Entry 8QCF (electron microscopy, 2.55 A resolution); this record covers chains G and J of the 13 polymer chains in the assembly.

Chain G:
Protein: Exosome complex component MTR3
Source organism: Saccharomyces cerevisiae
Reference sequence: P48240 (MTR3_YEAST); numbering as in UniProt (aligned over 1-250)
Sequence (250 residues; row label = number of the first residue in the row):
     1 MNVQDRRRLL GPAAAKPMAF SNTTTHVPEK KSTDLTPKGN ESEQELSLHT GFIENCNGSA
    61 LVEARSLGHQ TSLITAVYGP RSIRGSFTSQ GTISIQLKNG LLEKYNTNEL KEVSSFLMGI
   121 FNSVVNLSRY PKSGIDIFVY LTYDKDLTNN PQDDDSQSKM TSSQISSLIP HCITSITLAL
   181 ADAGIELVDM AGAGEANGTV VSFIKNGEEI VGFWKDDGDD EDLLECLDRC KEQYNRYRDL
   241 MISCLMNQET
Unresolved in the structure: 1-4, 21-42, 149-162, 250
Differences from the reference sequence: conflict Thr161 (Met in P48240)

Chain J:
Protein: Exosome complex component CSL4
Source organism: Saccharomyces cerevisiae
Reference sequence: P53859 (CSL4_YEAST); residue numbers follow UniProt; this construct covers 1-292
Sequence (295 residues; numbered -2 to 292; the number before each row is that of its first residue; numbers below 1 keep their minus sign (Gly-2 is residue -2)):
    -2 GPHMACNFQF PEIAYPGKLI CPQYGTENKD GEDIIFNYVP GPGTKLIQYE HNGRTLEAIT
    58 ATLVGTVRCE EEKKTDQEEE REGTDQSTEE EKSVDASPND VTRRTVKNIL VSVLPGTEKG
   118 RKTNKYANND FANNLPKEGD IVLTRVTRLS LQRANVEILA VEDKPSPIDS GIGSNGSGIV
   178 AAGGGSGAAT FSVSQASSDL GETFRGIIRS QDVRSTDRDR VKVIECFKPG DIVRAQVLSL
   238 GDGTNYYLTT ARNDLGVVFA RAANGAGGLM YATDWQMMTS PVTGATEKRK CAKPF
Unresolved in the structure: -2 to 5, 23-32, 70-103, 115-130
Differences from the reference sequence: expression tag (-2 to 0)

How chain G and chain J interact:
Contacting residue pairs (47; chain G residue first):
  Arg7(G) - Thr187(J)
  Glu54(G) - Ile165(J)
  Asn55(G) - Ile165(J)
  Asn55(G) - Asp166(J)  hydrogen bond
  Asn57(G) - Ile165(J)
  Arg81(G) - Ser194(J)
  Arg81(G) - Ser195(J)  hydrogen bond (side chain-backbone)
  Arg81(G) - Phe201(J)
  Ser82(G) - Ser194(J)  hydrogen bond (backbone-side chain)
  Ser82(G) - Ser195(J)  hydrogen bond (backbone-side chain)
  Ser82(G) - Glu199(J)
  Ser82(G) - Thr200(J)
  Ser82(G) - Phe201(J)
  Ile83(G) - Ser194(J)
  Arg84(G) - Phe188(J)
  Arg84(G) - Ser194(J)  hydrogen bond (backbone-backbone)
  Arg84(G) - Asp196(J)
  Arg84(G) - Glu199(J)  salt bridge
  Ser94(G) - Gln192(J)  hydrogen bond (side chain-backbone)
  Gln96(G) - Gln192(J)
  Lys111(G) - Gln192(J)
  Asn126(G) - Lys42(J)
  Tyr130(G) - Leu132(J)  hydrophobic
  Pro131(G) - Leu132(J)
  Lys132(G) - Leu237(J)  hydrogen bond (side chain-backbone)
  Lys132(G) - Asp239(J)  hydrogen bond (side chain-backbone)
  Lys132(G) - Asn242(J)
  Lys132(G) - Tyr243(J)
  Ser133(G) - Leu132(J)
  Gly134(G) - Ser194(J)
  Asp136(G) - Ser194(J)
  Gly184(G) - Leu60(J)
  Glu186(G) - Gly40(J)
  Glu186(G) - Thr59(J)  hydrogen bond
  Glu186(G) - Leu60(J)
  Leu187(G) - Pro13(J)
  Leu187(G) - Thr59(J)  hydrogen bond (backbone-backbone)
  Val188(G) - Gly14(J)
  Val188(G) - Lys42(J)
  Asp189(G) - Gly14(J)
  Met190(G) - Pro13(J)
  Lys205(G) - Gln45(J)
  Lys205(G) - Tyr46(J)
  Ile242(G) - Tyr12(J)  hydrophobic
  Met246(G) - Ile10(J)  hydrophobic
  Met246(G) - Ala11(J)
  Met246(G) - Tyr12(J)  hydrophobic
Other interface residues (no listed pair), chain G (35 interface residues in all): Cys56, Pro80, Gly85, Phe87, Arg129, Ile185, Leu245, Glu249
Other interface residues (no listed pair), chain J (37 interface residues in all): Ile44, Thr57, Ala58, Val61, Thr114, Asn131, Val190, Ala193, Gly238, Gly240

Overview:
Chain G and chain J form an interface of 35 and 37 residues respectively; the contacts include 10 hydrogen
bonds and 1 salt bridge. Polar contacts include Arg84(G)-Glu199(J), Asn55(G)-Asp166(J) and Arg81(G)-Ser195(J).
Here chain G is Exosome complex component MTR3 and chain J is Exosome complex component CSL4, both from
Saccharomyces cerevisiae. Entry 8QCF (yeast cytoplasmic exosome-Ski2 complex degrading a RNA substrate) was
determined by electron microscopy, deposited together with 8Q9T, 8QCA and 8QCB.
